Entry 3EGK (X-ray diffraction, 2.20 A resolution); this record covers chains L and H of the 3 polymer chains in the assembly.

# Chain L
Molecule: Thrombin light chain
Organism: Homo sapiens
Notes: EC 3.4.21.5
UniProtKB: P00734 (THRB_HUMAN); residues 1-14 here correspond to UniProt positions 336-349 (UniProt number = residue number + 335)
Chain sequence (36 residues; row label = number of the first residue in the row; a row labelled like 14A-14N holds insertion residues (14A, then the next letters in order)):
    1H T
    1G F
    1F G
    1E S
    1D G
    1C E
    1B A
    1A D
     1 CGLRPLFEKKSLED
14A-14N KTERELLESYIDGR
Disordered / not traced: 1H, 1G, 1F, 1E, 1D, 14K-14N
UniProt features mapped onto this chain:
  - site: Arg14N (Cleavage)

# Chain H
Molecule: Thrombin heavy chain
Organism: Homo sapiens
Notes: EC 3.4.21.5
UniProtKB: P00734 (THRB_HUMAN); the construct lacks a stretch of the UniProt sequence and is renumbered around it, so the offset changes along the chain: 16-36 = UniProt 364-384; 37-60 = UniProt 386-409; 61-77 = UniProt 419-435; 78-97 = UniProt 437-456; 7 more segments
Chain sequence (259 residues; row label = number of the first residue in the row; note: 1 number in that range is skipped by the numbering (no residue carries it; nothing is unmodelled there); a row labelled like 60A-60I holds insertion residues (60A, then the next letters in order)):
    16 IVEGSDAEIGMSPWQVMLFRK
   36A S
    37 PQELLCGASLISDRWVLTAAHCLL
60A-60I YPPWDKNFT
    61 ENDLLVRIGKHSRTRYE
   77A R
    78 NIEKISMLEKIYIHPRYNWR
   97A E
    98 NLDRDIALMKLKKPVAFSDYIHPVCLPDRETA
129A-129C ASL
   130 LQAGYKGRVTGWGNLKETWT
149A-149E ANVGK
   150 GQPSVLQVVNLPIVERPVCKDSTRIRITDNMFCAG
  184A Y
   185 KP
186A-186D DEGK
   187 RGDACEGDSGGPFVMKSP
204A-204B FN
   205 NRWYQMGIVSWGE
   219 GCD
  221A R
   222 DGKYGFYTHVFRLKKWIQKVIDQFGE
Disordered / not traced: 147-149, 149A-149E, 150, 247
Cystine bridges: Cys42-Cys58, Cys168-Cys182, Cys191-Cys220
Ligand contacts: M18 ({(2S)-1-[N-(tert-butoxycarbonyl)glycyl]pyrrolidin-2-yl}methyl (3-chlorophenyl)acetate): His57, Tyr60A, Trp60D, Glu97A, Leu99, Ile174, Asp189, Ala190, Cys191, Glu192, Ser195, Val213, Ser214, Trp215, Gly216, Gly219, Cys220, Gly226, Phe227, Tyr228
UniProt features mapped onto this chain:
  - region: Ala183 to Val200 (High affinity receptor-binding region which is also known as the TP508 peptide)
  - active site (Charge relay system): His57, Asp102, Ser195
  - glycosylation: Asn60G (N-linked (GlcNAc...) (complex) asparagine)

# Interface between chain L and chain H
Contacting residue pairs (63; chain L residue first):
  Cys1(L) - Pro120(H)
  Cys1(L) - Val121(H)
  Cys1(L) - Cys122(H)  disulfide
  Cys1(L) - Arg206(H)  hydrogen bond (backbone-side chain)
  Asp1A(L) - His119(H)  salt bridge
  Asp1A(L) - Arg206(H)
  Ala1B(L) - Arg206(H)  hydrogen bond (backbone-side chain)
  Glu1C(L) - Ile47(H)
  Glu1C(L) - Ser48(H)
  Glu1C(L) - Asp49(H)
  Glu1C(L) - Pro120(H)
  Gly2(L) - Pro120(H)  hydrogen bond (backbone-backbone)
  Gly2(L) - Val121(H)
  Gly2(L) - Cys122(H)
  Gly2(L) - Arg206(H)
  Gly2(L) - Trp207(H)  hydrogen bond (backbone-backbone)
  Leu3(L) - His119(H)  hydrogen bond (backbone-side chain)
  Leu3(L) - Asn205(H)
  Leu3(L) - Arg206(H)
  Arg4(L) - Gly25(H)
  Arg4(L) - Met26(H)  hydrogen bond (side chain-backbone)
  Arg4(L) - Pro28(H)
  Arg4(L) - Trp29(H)
  Arg4(L) - Arg137(H)
  Arg4(L) - Trp207(H)
  Pro5(L) - Ser115(H)
  Pro5(L) - Asp116(H)
  Leu6(L) - Gly25(H)
  Leu6(L) - Asp116(H)
  Phe7(L) - Glu23(H)
  Phe7(L) - Ile24(H)
  Phe7(L) - Gly25(H)
  Phe7(L) - Met26(H)  hydrophobic
  Glu8(L) - Lys202(H)  salt bridge
  Glu8(L) - Asn205(H)
  Glu8(L) - Trp207(H)  hydrogen bond
  Lys9(L) - His119(H)  hydrogen bond
  Asp14(L) - Glu23(H)
  Asp14(L) - Met26(H)
  Asp14(L) - Arg137(H)  salt bridge
  Asp14(L) - Trp207(H)
  Lys14A(L) - Glu23(H)  hydrogen bond (backbone-side chain)
  Thr14B(L) - Met26(H)
  Thr14B(L) - Arg137(H)  hydrogen bond
  Thr14B(L) - Asn159(H)  hydrogen bond
  Glu14C(L) - Arg137(H)
  Glu14C(L) - Lys202(H)  salt bridge
  Glu14E(L) - Lys135(H)  salt bridge
  Glu14E(L) - Asn159(H)  hydrogen bond
  Glu14E(L) - Tyr184A(H)  hydrogen bond
  Leu14F(L) - Lys135(H)
  Leu14F(L) - Gly136(H)
  Leu14F(L) - Arg137(H)
  Leu14F(L) - Asn159(H)
  Leu14F(L) - Trp207(H)  hydrophobic
  Ser14I(L) - Gly133(H)
  Ser14I(L) - Tyr134(H)
  Ser14I(L) - Lys135(H)  hydrogen bond (side chain-backbone)
  Tyr14J(L) - Tyr134(H)  hydrophobic
  Tyr14J(L) - Lys135(H)  hydrogen bond (side chain-backbone)
  Tyr14J(L) - Met201(H)
  Tyr14J(L) - Lys202(H)  hydrogen bond (side chain-backbone)
  Tyr14J(L) - Pro204(H)
Other interface residues (no listed pair), chain L (21 interface residues in all): Leu14G
Other interface residues (no listed pair), chain H (32 interface residues in all): Phe114, Tyr117, Leu129C, Lys186D
Disulfides between the chains: Cys1(L)-Cys122(H)

# Summary
The interface between chain L and chain H involves 21 residues on one side and 32 on the other; the contacts
include 1 disulfide bond, 16 hydrogen bonds and 5 salt bridges. Polar pairs include Asp1A(L)-His119(H),
Glu8(L)-Lys202(H) and Glu14E(L)-Lys135(H). Ligands of chain H: compound M18.
Here chain L is Thrombin light chain and chain H is Thrombin heavy chain, both from Homo sapiens. Entry 3EGK
(KNOBLE Inhibitor) was determined by X-ray diffraction.
